PDB entry 4KT1 | X-ray diffraction, 2.50 A resolution | chains A and E

[Chain A]
Name: Leucine-rich repeat-containing G-protein coupled receptor 4
Organism: Homo sapiens
UniProtKB: Q9BXB1 (LGR4_HUMAN); numbering as in UniProt (aligned over 26-527)
Sequence (504 residues; each row starts with the number of its first residue):
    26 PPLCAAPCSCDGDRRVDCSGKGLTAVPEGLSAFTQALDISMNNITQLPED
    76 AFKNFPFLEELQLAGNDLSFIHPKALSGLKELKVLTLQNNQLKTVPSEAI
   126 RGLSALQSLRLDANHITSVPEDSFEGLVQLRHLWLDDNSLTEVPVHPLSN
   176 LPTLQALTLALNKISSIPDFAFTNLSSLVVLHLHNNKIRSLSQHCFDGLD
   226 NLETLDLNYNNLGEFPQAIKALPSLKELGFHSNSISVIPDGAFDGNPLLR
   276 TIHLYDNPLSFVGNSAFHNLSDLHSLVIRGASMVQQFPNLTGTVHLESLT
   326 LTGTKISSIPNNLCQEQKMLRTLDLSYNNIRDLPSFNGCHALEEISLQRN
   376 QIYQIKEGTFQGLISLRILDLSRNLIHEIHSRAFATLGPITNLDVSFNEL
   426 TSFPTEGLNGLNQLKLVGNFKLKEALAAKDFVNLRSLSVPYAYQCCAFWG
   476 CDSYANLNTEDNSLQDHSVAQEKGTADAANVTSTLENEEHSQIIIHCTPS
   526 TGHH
Unresolved in the structure: 477-519
Sequence notes: expression tag (528-529)
UniProt features mapped onto this chain:
  - glycosylation (N-linked (GlcNAc...) asparagine): Asn-68, Asn-199, Asn-294, Asn-314, Asn-505
  - natural variant: Ile-96 (I96V: In DPSL; uncertain significance), Gly-363 (G363C: In DPSL; uncertain significance)
Disulfides: Cys-29/Cys-35, Cys-33/Cys-43, Cys-339/Cys-364, Cys-470/Cys-522, Cys-471/Cys-476
Glycans and other covalent adducts: N-acetylglucosamine (NAG) linked to Asn-68, Asn-199

[Chain E]
Name: R-spondin-1
Organism: Homo sapiens
UniProtKB: Q2MKA7 (RSPO1_HUMAN); residues 39-128 here = UniProt positions 39-128
Sequence (90 residues; each row starts with the number of its first residue):
    39 ACAKGCELCSEVNGCLKCSPKLFILLERNDIRQVGVCLPSCPPGYFDARN
    89 PDMNKCIKCKIEHCEACFSHNFCTKCKEGLYLHKGRCYPA
UniProt features mapped onto this chain:
  - mutagenesis: Arg-66 (R66A: Strongly reduces activation of Wnt signaling; R66W: Reduces activation of Wnt signaling), Arg-70 (R70C/E: Strongly reduces activation of Wnt signaling), Gln-71 (Q71E: No effect on activation of Wnt signaling; Q71R: Strongly reduces activation of Wnt signaling), Gly-73 (G73E/R: Strongly reduces activation of Wnt signaling), Arg-87 (R87A: Nearly abolishes activation of Wnt signaling), Phe-106 (F106A: Abolishes activation of Wnt signaling. Abolishes LGR4 binding; F106E: Abolishes activation of Wnt signaling), Phe-110 (F110A: Nearly abolishes activation of Wnt signaling; F110E: Abolishes activation of Wnt signaling), Lys-122 (K122A: Strongly reduces affinity for LGR4), Arg-124 (R124A: Strongly reduces affinity for LGR4)
Disulfides: Cys-40/Cys-47, Cys-44/Cys-53, Cys-56/Cys-75, Cys-79/Cys-94, Cys-97/Cys-105, Cys-102/Cys-111, Cys-114/Cys-125
Reported in the primary citation:
  - mutagenesis - R87A, F106A, F110A: abolished signaling
  - mutagenesis - D85A: unchanged binding to Leucine-rich repeat-containing G-protein coupled receptor 4 (chain A)
  - mutagenesis - D85A: unchanged signaling

[Chain A / chain E interface]
Pairs across the interface - 27 pairs, chain A then chain E:
  Met-66(A) with Pro-77(E), hydrophobic
  Gln-113(A) with Ser-78(E), hydrogen bond
  Asn-114(A) with Pro-77(E), hydrogen bond (side chain-backbone)
  Arg-135(A) with Asp-85(E), salt bridge
  Asp-137(A) with Arg-87(E), salt bridge
  His-157(A) with Phe-110(E); Thr-112(E)
  Trp-159(A) with Phe-106(E), hydrophobic
  Asp-161(A) with Arg-87(E), salt bridge
  Asp-162(A) with Arg-87(E), salt bridge
  Gln-180(A) with Phe-110(E); Lys-122(E)
  Ala-181(A) with Phe-106(E), hydrophobic
  Thr-183(A) with Phe-106(E)
  Leu-186(A) with Arg-87(E)
  Val-204(A) with Phe-110(E), hydrophobic; Lys-122(E)
  Val-205(A) with Phe-110(E), hydrophobic
  His-207(A) with Ser-107(E)
  Asn-226(A) with Lys-122(E), hydrogen bond
  Glu-228(A) with Lys-122(E); Arg-124(E), salt bridge
  Thr-229(A) with Asn-109(E), hydrogen bond
  Tyr-234(A) with Pro-89(E)
  Lys-251(A) with Arg-124(E)
  Glu-252(A) with His-108(E), salt bridge; Asn-109(E)
Also at the interface, not in a pair above, chain A (26 interface residues in all): Ala-138, Arg-156, Leu-158, Leu-182
Also at the interface, not in a pair above, chain E (15 interface residues in all): Leu-120, Gly-123
The authors on this interface:
  - specific contacts: Arg-135(A)/Asp-85(E) (salt bridge), Asp-137(A)/Arg-87(E) (salt bridge), Asp-161(A)/Arg-87(E) (salt bridge), Asp-162(A)/Arg-87(E) (salt bridge)
  - interface residues, chain A: His-157(A), Trp-159(A), Ala-181(A), Val-204(A), Val-205(A), Asn-226(A), Thr-229(A), Lys-251(A), Glu-252(A)
  - interface residues, chain E: Phe-106(E), His-108(E), Asn-109(E), Phe-110(E), Lys-122(E), Arg-124(E)
  - hot spots on chain E (mutagenesis) - R87A (24-fold), F110A (Kd 1.31 uM): decreased binding to Leucine-rich repeat-containing G-protein coupled receptor 4 (chain A)
  - hot spots on chain E (mutagenesis) - F106A: abolished binding to Leucine-rich repeat-containing G-protein coupled receptor 4 (chain A)

[Summary]
26 residues of chain A and 15 residues of chain E are in contact, with 4 hydrogen bonds and 6 salt bridges.
Among the polar pairs are Arg-135(A)/Asp-85(E), Asp-137(A)/Arg-87(E) and Asp-161(A)/Arg-87(E). The authors
report salt bridges between Arg-135(A) and Asp-85(E), Asp-137(A) and Arg-87(E) and Asp-161(A) and Arg-87(E)
among others. From the paper: R87A, F106A and F110A of chain E abolish signaling; interface residues
His-157(A), Trp-159(A) and Phe-106(E) among others.
Here chain A is Leucine-rich repeat-containing G-protein coupled receptor 4 and chain E is R-spondin-1, both
from Homo sapiens. Entry 4KT1 (Complex of R-spondin 1 with LGR4 extracellular domain) was determined by X-ray
diffraction.
